6O5F - chains B and C of the 4 polymer chains in the assembly; structure by X-ray diffraction, 2.50 A resolution.

Chain B:
Molecule: ATP-dependent RNA helicase DDX3X
Organism: Homo sapiens
Notes: EC 3.6.4.13
Reference sequence: O00571 (DDX3X_HUMAN); residue numbers follow UniProt; this construct covers 132-607
Sequence (476 residues; row label = number of the first residue in the row):
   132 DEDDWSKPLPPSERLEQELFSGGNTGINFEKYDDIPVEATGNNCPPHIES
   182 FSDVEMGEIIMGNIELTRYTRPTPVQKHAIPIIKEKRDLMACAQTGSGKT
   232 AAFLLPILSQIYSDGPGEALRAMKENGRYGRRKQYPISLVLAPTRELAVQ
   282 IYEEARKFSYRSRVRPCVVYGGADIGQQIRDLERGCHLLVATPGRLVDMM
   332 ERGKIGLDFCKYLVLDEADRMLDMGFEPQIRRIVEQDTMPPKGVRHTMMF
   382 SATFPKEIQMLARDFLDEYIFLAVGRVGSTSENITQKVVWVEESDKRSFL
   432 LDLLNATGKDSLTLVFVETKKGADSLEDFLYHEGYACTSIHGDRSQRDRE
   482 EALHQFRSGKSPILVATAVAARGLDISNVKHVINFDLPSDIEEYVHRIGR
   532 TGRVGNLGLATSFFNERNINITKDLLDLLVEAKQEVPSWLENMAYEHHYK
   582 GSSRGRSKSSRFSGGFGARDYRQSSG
Unresolved in the structure: 132-133, 152-161, 255-263, 406-412, 504-507, 581-607
Curated features (UniProtKB/Swiss-Prot):
  - region: Pro139 to Gly172 (Interaction with CHUK), Ala250 to Arg259 (Involved in stimulation of ATPase activity by DNA and RNA, nucleic acid binding and unwinding and HIV-1 replication)
  - motif: Glu180 to Lys208 (Q motif), Asp347 to Asp350 (DEAD box)
  - binding site (ATP): Tyr200 to Gln207, Ala224 to Thr231
  - modified residue: Ser181 (Phosphoserine), Ser183 (Phosphoserine), Ser240 (Phosphoserine), Ser269 (Phosphoserine), Ser429 (Phosphoserine), Thr438 (Phosphothreonine), Ser442 (Phosphoserine), Ser456 (Phosphoserine), Thr469 (Phosphothreonine), Ser470 (Phosphoserine), Ser520 (Phosphoserine), Thr542 (Phosphothreonine), Ser543 (Phosphoserine), Arg592 (Omega-N-methylarginine), Ser594 (Phosphoserine), Ser605 (Phosphoserine)
  - cross-link: Lys215 (Glycyl lysine isopeptide (Lys-Gly) (interchain with G-Cter in SUMO2))
  - natural variant: Ile214 (I214T: In MRXSSB), Ala233 (A233V: In MRXSSB; deletion: In MRXSSB), Leu235 (L235P: In MRXSSB), Arg294 (R294T: In a breast cancer sample), Val300 (V300F: In MRXSSB), Arg326 (R326H: In MRXSSB), Arg351 (R351Q: In MRXSSB), Arg362 (R362C: In MRXSSB), Arg376 (R376C: In MRXSSB), Leu392 (L392P: In MRXSSB), Gln417 (Q417P: In MRXSSB), Arg475 (R475G: In MRXSSB), 9 further natural variant entries in UniProt
  - mutagenesis: Lys138 (K138R: Partial loss of ubiquitination by RNF39), Pro142 to Glu144 (Loss of interaction with TRAF3, reduced TRAF3 'K-63'-linked autoubiquitination), Ser152 (S152A: Reduces total phosphorylation by 60%. No effect on interaction with IKBKE), Lys162 (K162R: Partial loss of ubiquitination by RNF39), Ser181 (S181A: Greatly impairs phosphorylation by TBK1 and fails to synergize with TBK1 in IFNB1 induction; when associated with A-183; A-240 and A-269), Ser183 (S183A: Greatly impairs phosphorylation by TBK1 and fails to synergize with TBK1 in IFN-beta induction; when associated with A-181; A-240 and A-269), Tyr200 (Y200A: No effect on general translation; when associated with A-207; A-230; A-347 and A-348), Gln207 (Q207A: Does not promote the translation of HIV-1 RNA. No effect on general translation; when associated with A-200; A-230: A-347 and A-348), Lys230 (K230A: No effect on general translation; when associated with A-200; A-207; A-347 and A-348; K230E: Complete loss of ATPase and RNA-unwinding activities. Loss of HIV-1 mRNA nuclear export ...), Ser240 (S240A: Greatly impairs phosphorylation by TBK1 and fails to synergize with TBK1 in IFN-beta induction; when associated with A-181; A-183 and A-269), Ser269 (S269A: Greatly impairs phosphorylation by TBK1 and fails to synergize with TBK1 in IFN-beta induction; when associated with A-181; A-183 and A-240), Thr275 to Glu277 (Increased NF-kappa-B-mediated transcriptional activity, contrary to wild-type which is inhibitory in this experimental setting), 10 further mutagenesis entries in UniProt
From the paper describing this entry:
  - binding site for the 28-nt RNA strand (chain C): Ser181, Ser183, Thr201, Arg202, Lys451, Gly473, Arg480, Thr498, His578, His579
  - binding site for the 28-nt RNA strand: Ser520, Asn551

Chain C:
Molecule: 28-nt RNA strand
Sequence (28 nucleotides; each row starts with the number of its first residue):
     1 CAAGGUCAUUCGCAAGAGUGGCCUUGCG
Unresolved in the structure: 24-28

Chain B / chain C interface:
Pairs across the interface (8):
  Glu180(B) with G4(C), phosphate contact; G5(C), phosphate contact
  Arg199(B) with A14(C), hydrogen bond to the sugar
  Ser520(B) with G5(C), hydrogen bond to the sugar; U6(C), sugar contact
  Asp521(B) with G5(C), hydrogen bond to the sugar
  Asn551(B) with U6(C), hydrogen bond to the sugar; C7(C), phosphate contact
Other interface residues (no listed pair), chain B (6 interface residues in all): Glu196
Other interface residues (no listed pair), chain C (7 interface residues in all): C13, A15

Summary:
6 residues of chain B and 7 residues of chain C are in contact; the contacts include 4 hydrogen bonds. Polar
contacts include Arg199(B)-A14(C), Ser520(B)-G5(C) and Asp521(B)-G5(C). The paper reports a binding site for
the 28-nt RNA strand (chain C) at Ser181(B), Ser183(B) and Thr201(B) among others; a binding site for the
28-nt RNA strand at Ser520(B) and Asn551(B).
Chain B is ATP-dependent RNA helicase DDX3X (Homo sapiens) and chain C is a 28-nt RNA strand; the structure,
Crystal structure of DEAD-box RNA helicase DDX3X at pre-unwound state, was determined by X-ray diffraction.
